Entry 1MPM (X-ray diffraction, 2.60 A resolution); this record covers chains A and B of the 3 polymer chains in the assembly.

# Chain A (and B)
Protein: Maltoporin
Source organism: Escherichia coli
Notes: chain B of this document is another copy of the same molecule, construct and numbering; everything in this record applies to it too
UniProtKB: P02943 (LAMB_ECOLI); residues 1-421 here correspond to UniProt positions 26-446 (UniProt number = residue number + 25)
Sequence (421 residues; each row starts with the number of its first residue):
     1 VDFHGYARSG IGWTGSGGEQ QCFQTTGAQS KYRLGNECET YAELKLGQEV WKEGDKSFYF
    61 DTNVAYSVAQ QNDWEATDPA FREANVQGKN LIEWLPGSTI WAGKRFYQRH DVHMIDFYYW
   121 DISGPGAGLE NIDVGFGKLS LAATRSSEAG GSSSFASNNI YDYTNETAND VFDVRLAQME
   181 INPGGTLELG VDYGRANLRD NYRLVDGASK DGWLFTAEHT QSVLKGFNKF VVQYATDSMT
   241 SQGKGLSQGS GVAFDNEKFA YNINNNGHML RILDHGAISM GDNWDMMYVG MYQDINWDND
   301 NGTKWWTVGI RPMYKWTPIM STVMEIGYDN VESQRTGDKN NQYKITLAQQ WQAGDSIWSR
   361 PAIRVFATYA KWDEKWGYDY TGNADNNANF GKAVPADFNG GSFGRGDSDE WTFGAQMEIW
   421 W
Disulfides: Cys22-Cys38
Metal / ion sites: Mg2+ site 1: Asp78 (shared with Asp78(B) of chain B; 1 residue of chain C)

# How chain A and chain B interact
Contacting residue pairs - 78 pairs, chain A then chain B:
  Val1(A) - Phe3(B)  hydrophobic
  Tyr41(A) - Trp74(B)  hydrophobic
  Leu46(A) - Phe3(B)  hydrophobic
  Val50(A) - Pro361(B)
  Trp51(A) - Ile319(B)  hydrophobic
  Trp51(A) - Ala353(B)  hydrophobic
  Lys56(A) - Ile319(B)
  Phe58(A) - Trp351(B)
  Phe58(A) - Gln352(B)
  Phe58(A) - Ala353(B)  hydrophobic
  Phe58(A) - Pro361(B)  hydrophobic
  Phe60(A) - Ala7(B)  hydrophobic
  Phe60(A) - Met417(B)  hydrophobic
  Phe60(A) - Ile419(B)  hydrophobic
  Phe60(A) - Trp421(B)  hydrophobic
  Val64(A) - Tyr66(B)
  Asp78(A) - Ala76(B)
  Asp78(A) - Thr77(B)
  Asp78(A) - Asp78(B)
  Pro79(A) - Ala76(B)
  Pro79(A) - Thr77(B)  hydrogen bond (backbone-backbone)
  Pro79(A) - Pro79(B)
  Ala80(A) - Trp74(B)
  Ala80(A) - Glu75(B)
  Ala80(A) - Ala76(B)  hydrophobic
  Phe81(A) - Thr40(B)
  Phe81(A) - Ala42(B)  hydrophobic
  Phe81(A) - Tyr66(B)  hydrophobic
  Phe81(A) - Asp73(B)
  Phe81(A) - Glu75(B)  hydrogen bond (backbone-backbone)
  Arg82(A) - Asp73(B)  salt bridge
  Arg82(A) - Trp74(B)
  Ala84(A) - Ser9(B)  hydrogen bond (backbone-side chain)
  Ala84(A) - Met417(B)
  Asn85(A) - Met417(B)
  Val86(A) - Pro361(B)  hydrophobic
  Val86(A) - Ile363(B)
  Val86(A) - Met417(B)  hydrophobic
  Ile100(A) - Trp351(B)  hydrophobic
  Ile100(A) - Ile363(B)
  Ala102(A) - Met417(B)
  Gly103(A) - Ser9(B)
  Lys104(A) - Ser9(B)  hydrogen bond (backbone-side chain)
  Lys104(A) - Thr40(B)
  Lys104(A) - Val68(B)
  Lys104(A) - Asn72(B)  hydrogen bond (side chain-backbone)
  Lys104(A) - Asp73(B)  hydrogen bond (side chain-backbone)
  Lys104(A) - Glu75(B)  salt bridge
  Phe106(A) - Asp73(B)
  Ser123(A) - Asp73(B)
  Gly124(A) - Asp73(B)
  Pro125(A) - Gly10(B)
  Pro125(A) - Ile11(B)
  Pro125(A) - Gln70(B)
  Pro125(A) - Gln71(B)
  Pro125(A) - Asn72(B)
  Gly126(A) - Ile11(B)
  Ala127(A) - Ile11(B)  hydrophobic
  Ala127(A) - Ala415(B)  hydrophobic
  Ala143(A) - Ile11(B)
  Thr144(A) - Ile11(B)
  Arg145(A) - Ile11(B)
  Arg145(A) - Gly12(B)  hydrogen bond (side chain-backbone)
  Arg145(A) - Trp13(B)
  Arg145(A) - Glu19(B)
  Arg145(A) - Gln71(B)
  Ser146(A) - Gln71(B)
  Ser146(A) - Asn72(B)
  Ser147(A) - Gln71(B)  hydrogen bond (backbone-backbone)
  Ser147(A) - Asn72(B)  hydrogen bond (backbone-side chain)
  Asp170(A) - Trp13(B)  hydrogen bond
  Asn197(A) - Trp13(B)
  Asn197(A) - Gly18(B)  hydrogen bond (side chain-backbone)
  Leu198(A) - Gly17(B)
  Leu198(A) - Gly18(B)  hydrogen bond (backbone-backbone)
  Arg199(A) - Gly17(B)
  Arg199(A) - Gln21(B)
  Asp200(A) - Ser16(B)
Interface residues without a listed pair, chain A (49 interface residues in all): Gly47, Gln48, Thr62, Ala65, Tyr66, Ser67, Gly88, Leu91, Ile92, Glu166, Ala168, Phe172
Interface residues without a listed pair, chain B (41 interface residues in all): Val1, Leu44, Leu46, Gly354, Gln416

# In short
Chain A and chain B form an interface of 49 and 41 residues respectively; the contacts include 12 hydrogen
bonds and 2 salt bridges. Polar pairs include Arg82(A)-Asp73(B), Lys104(A)-Glu75(B) and Ala84(A)-Ser9(B).
Both chains are Maltoporin (Escherichia coli). Entry 1MPM (Maltoporin maltose complex) was determined by X-ray
diffraction together with 1MPN and 1MPO from the same study.
